Entry 1P4K (X-ray diffraction, 1.90 A resolution); this record covers chains A and C.

# Chain A
Protein: N(4)-(Beta-N-acetylglucosaminyl)-L-asparaginase
From: Elizabethkingia meningoseptica
Notes: EC 3.5.1.26; fragment: Glycosylasparaginase, alpha and beta chains
UniProtKB: Q47898 (ASPG_FLAME); residues 1-295 here correspond to UniProt positions 46-340 (UniProt number = residue number + 45)
Chain sequence (295 residues; numbered 1 to 295; the number before each row is that of its first residue):
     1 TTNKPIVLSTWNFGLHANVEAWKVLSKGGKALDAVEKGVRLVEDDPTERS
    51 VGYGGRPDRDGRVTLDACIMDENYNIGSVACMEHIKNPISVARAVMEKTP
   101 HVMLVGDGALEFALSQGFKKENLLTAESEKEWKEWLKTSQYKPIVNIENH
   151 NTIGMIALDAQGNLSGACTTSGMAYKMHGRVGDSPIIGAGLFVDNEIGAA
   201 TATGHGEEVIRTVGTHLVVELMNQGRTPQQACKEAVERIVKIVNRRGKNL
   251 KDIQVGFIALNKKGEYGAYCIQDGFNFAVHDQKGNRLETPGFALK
Construct notes: engineered mutation Asn-151 (Asp196 in Q47898)
Swiss-Prot annotation at these positions:
  - active site: Thr-152 (Nucleophile)
  - binding site (substrate): Arg-180 to Asp-183, Thr-203 to Gly-206
From the paper describing this entry:
  - mutagenesis - D151N: abolished catalytic activity
  - catalytic residues: Thr-152 (proposed by the authors, not directly observed)
  - binding site for glycerol: Arg-180, Gly-206
  - conformationally variable residues (loop rearrangement): His-150, Thr-152

# Chain C
Protein: N(4)-(Beta-N-acetylglucosaminyl)-L-asparaginase
From: Elizabethkingia meningoseptica
Notes: EC 3.5.1.26; fragment: Glycosylasparaginase, alpha and beta chains
UniProtKB: Q47898 (ASPG_FLAME); residues 301-595 here correspond to UniProt positions 46-340 (UniProt number = residue number - 255)
Chain sequence (295 residues; row label = number of the first residue in the row):
   301 TTNKPIVLSTWNFGLHANVEAWKVLSKGGKALDAVEKGVRLVEDDPTERS
   351 VGYGGRPDRDGRVTLDACIMDENYNIGSVACMEHIKNPISVARAVMEKTP
   401 HVMLVGDGALEFALSQGFKKENLLTAESEKEWKEWLKTSQYKPIVNIENH
   451 NTIGMIALDAQGNLSGACTTSGMAYKMHGRVGDSPIIGAGLFVDNEIGAA
   501 TATGHGEEVIRTVGTHLVVELMNQGRTPQQACKEAVERIVKIVNRRGKNL
   551 KDIQVGFIALNKKGEYGAYCIQDGFNFAVHDQKGNRLETPGFALK
Construct notes: engineered mutation Asn-451 (Asp196 in Q47898)
Swiss-Prot annotation at these positions:
  - active site: Thr-452 (Nucleophile)
  - binding site (substrate): Arg-480 to Asp-483, Thr-503 to Gly-506

# How chain A and chain C interact
Pairs across the interface (93):
  Asn-73(A) / Arg-545(C)  hydrogen bond (side chain-backbone)
  Asn-73(A) / Arg-546(C)
  Tyr-74(A) / Arg-511(C)  hydrogen bond (backbone-side chain)
  Tyr-74(A) / Ile-542(C)  hydrophobic
  Tyr-74(A) / Arg-545(C)  hydrogen bond
  Tyr-74(A) / Arg-546(C)
  Asn-75(A) / Arg-511(C)
  Asn-75(A) / Arg-546(C)
  Ile-76(A) / Ile-510(C)  hydrophobic
  Ile-76(A) / Arg-511(C)
  Cys-81(A) / Val-405(C)  hydrophobic
  Thr-99(A) / Met-477(C)
  Pro-100(A) / Glu-507(C)
  His-101(A) / Tyr-441(C)
  His-101(A) / Lys-476(C)
  His-101(A) / Met-477(C)  hydrogen bond (side chain-backbone)
  His-101(A) / Arg-480(C)
  His-101(A) / Glu-507(C)  salt bridge
  Val-102(A) / Glu-507(C)
  Val-102(A) / Ile-510(C)  hydrophobic
  Val-102(A) / Arg-511(C)
  Met-103(A) / Gly-479(C)
  Met-103(A) / Arg-480(C)
  Met-103(A) / Val-481(C)  hydrogen bond (backbone-backbone)
  Met-103(A) / Ile-486(C)  hydrophobic
  Leu-104(A) / Met-477(C)  hydrophobic
  Leu-104(A) / Gly-479(C)
  Leu-104(A) / Arg-480(C)
  Val-105(A) / Cys-381(C)  hydrophobic
  Val-105(A) / Gly-479(C)  hydrogen bond (backbone-backbone)
  Val-105(A) / Val-481(C)  hydrophobic
  Asp-107(A) / His-478(C)
  Gly-108(A) / His-478(C)
  Glu-111(A) / His-478(C)
  Phe-112(A) / Met-477(C)  hydrophobic
  Tyr-141(A) / Pro-400(C)  hydrophobic
  Tyr-141(A) / His-401(C)  hydrogen bond
  Lys-176(A) / His-401(C)
  Met-177(A) / Thr-399(C)
  Met-177(A) / His-401(C)
  Met-177(A) / Phe-412(C)  hydrophobic
  His-178(A) / Gly-408(C)
  His-178(A) / Glu-411(C)
  Gly-179(A) / Met-403(C)
  Gly-179(A) / Leu-404(C)
  Gly-179(A) / Val-405(C)  hydrogen bond (backbone-backbone)
  Arg-180(A) / His-401(C)
  Arg-180(A) / Met-403(C)
  Arg-180(A) / Leu-404(C)
  Val-181(A) / Met-403(C)  hydrogen bond (backbone-backbone)
  Val-181(A) / Val-405(C)  hydrophobic
  Ile-186(A) / Ile-486(C)  hydrophobic
  Ile-187(A) / Ile-510(C)
  Ile-187(A) / Val-513(C)
  Gly-188(A) / Val-513(C)
  Phe-192(A) / Arg-511(C)
  Phe-192(A) / Val-513(C)  hydrophobic
  Glu-196(A) / Arg-545(C)  salt bridge
  Glu-207(A) / Pro-400(C)
  Glu-207(A) / His-401(C)
  Glu-207(A) / Val-402(C)
  Ile-210(A) / Ile-376(C)  hydrophobic
  Ile-210(A) / Val-402(C)  hydrophobic
  Ile-210(A) / Ile-487(C)
  Arg-211(A) / Tyr-374(C)  hydrogen bond (side chain-backbone)
  Arg-211(A) / Asn-375(C)
  Arg-211(A) / Ile-376(C)
  Arg-211(A) / Phe-492(C)
  Thr-212(A) / His-516(C)
  Val-213(A) / Gly-488(C)
  Val-213(A) / Phe-492(C)  hydrophobic
  Val-213(A) / Val-513(C)  hydrophobic
  Val-213(A) / His-516(C)
  His-216(A) / Thr-512(C)
  His-216(A) / Val-513(C)
  His-216(A) / His-516(C)
  His-216(A) / Leu-517(C)
  His-216(A) / Arg-538(C)
  Leu-217(A) / His-516(C)
  Leu-217(A) / Glu-520(C)
  Glu-220(A) / Leu-517(C)
  Glu-220(A) / Arg-538(C)  salt bridge
  Gln-224(A) / Gln-524(C)  hydrogen bond
  Arg-238(A) / Tyr-374(C)  hydrogen bond
  Arg-238(A) / Phe-492(C)
  Arg-238(A) / His-516(C)
  Arg-238(A) / Glu-520(C)  salt bridge
  Ile-242(A) / Tyr-374(C)
  Arg-245(A) / Asn-373(C)  hydrogen bond (backbone-side chain)
  Arg-245(A) / Glu-496(C)  salt bridge
  Arg-246(A) / Asn-373(C)
  Arg-246(A) / Tyr-374(C)
  Arg-246(A) / Asn-375(C)
Other interface residues (no listed pair), chain A (45 interface residues in all): Asp-60, Glu-72, Asn-195, Asn-223
Other interface residues (no listed pair), chain C (43 interface residues in all): Asp-360, Asp-407, Asp-494

# In short
The interface between chain A and chain C involves 45 residues on one side and 43 on the other, with 13
hydrogen bonds and 5 salt bridges. Polar pairs include His-101(A)/Glu-507(C), Glu-196(A)/Arg-545(C) and
Glu-220(A)/Arg-538(C). The paper reports the catalytic residue Thr-152(A); D151N of chain A abolishes
catalytic activity.
Both chains are N(4)-(Beta-N-acetylglucosaminyl)-L-asparaginase (Elizabethkingia meningoseptica). Entry 1P4K
(Crystal structure of the glycosylasparaginase precursor D151N mutant) was determined by X-ray diffraction.
